8HLZ - chains E and D of the 6 polymer chains in the assembly; structure by electron microscopy, 3.50 A resolution.

== Chain E ==
Molecule: E4R
Organism: Monkeypox virus
Notes: EC 3.2.2.27
UniProt: Q5IXS4 (Q5IXS4_MONPV); residues 1-218 here = UniProt positions 1-218
Chain sequence (218 residues; each row starts with the number of its first residue):
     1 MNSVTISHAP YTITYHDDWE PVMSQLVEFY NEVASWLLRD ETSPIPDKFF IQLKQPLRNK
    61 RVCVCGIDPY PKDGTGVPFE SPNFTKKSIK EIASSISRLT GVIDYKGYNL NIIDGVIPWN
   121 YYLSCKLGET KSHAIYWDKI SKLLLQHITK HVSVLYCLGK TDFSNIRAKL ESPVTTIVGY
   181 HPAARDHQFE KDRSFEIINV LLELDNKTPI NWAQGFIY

== Chain D ==
Molecule: DNA polymerase
Organism: Monkeypox virus
Notes: EC 2.7.7.7
UniProt: A0A2L0AR76 (A0A2L0AR76_MONPV); residue numbers follow UniProt; this construct covers 1-1006
Chain sequence (1006 residues; each row starts with the number of its first residue):
     1 MDVRCINWFE SHGENRFLYL KSRCRNGETV FIRFPHYFYY VVTDEIYQSL SPPPFNARPM
    61 GKMRTIDIDE TISYNLDIKD RKCSVADMWL IEEPKKRSIQ NATMDEFFNI SWFYISNGIS
   121 PDGCYSLDEQ YLTKINNGCY HCDDPRNCFA KEIPRFDIPR SYLFLDIECH FDKKFPSVFI
   181 NPISHTSYCY IDLSGKRLLF TLINEEMLTE QEIQEAVDRG CLRIQSLMEM DYERELVLCS
   241 EIVLLRIAKQ LLELTFDYVV TFNGHNFDLR YITNRLELLT GEKIIFRSPD KKEAVHLCIY
   301 ERNQSSHKGV CGMANTTFHV NNNNGTIFFD LYSFIQKSEK LDSYKLDSIS KNAFSCMGKV
   361 LNRGVREMTF IGDDTTDAKG KADTFAKVLT TGNYVTVDED IICKVIRKDI LENGFKVVLS
   421 CPTLPNDIYK LSFGKDDIDL AQMYKDYNLN IALDMARYCI HDACLCQYLW EYYGVETKTD
   481 AGAATYVLPQ SMVFEYRAST IIKGPLLKLL LETKTILVRS ETKQKFPYEG GKVFAPKQKM
   541 FSNNVLIFDY NSLYPNVCIF GNLSPETLVG VVVSTNRLEE EINNQLLLQK YPPPRYITVH
   601 CEPRLPNLIS EIAIFDRSIE GTIPRLLRTF LAERARYKKM LKQATSSTEK AIYDSMQYTY
   661 KIVANSVYGL MGFRNSALYS YASAKSCTSI GRRMILYLES VLNGAELSNG MLRFANTLSN
   721 PFYMDDRDIN PIVKTSLPID YRFRFRSVYG DTDSVFTEID SQDVDKSIEI AKELERLINS
   781 RVLFNNFKIE FEAVYKNLIM QSKKKYTTMK YSASSNSKSV PERINKGTSE TRRDVSKFHK
   841 NMIKTYKTRL SEMLSEGRMN SNQVCIDILR SLETDLRSEF DSRSSPLELF MLSRMHHSNY
   901 KSADNPNMYL VTEYNKNNPE TIELGERYYF AYICPANVPW TKKLVNIKTY ETIIDRSFKL
   961 GSNQRIFYEV YFKRLTSEIV NLLDNKVLCI SFFQRMFGSR PTFYEA
Unresolved in the structure: 305-314, 883-887, 894-930, 940-956, 999-1006
Sequence notes: conflict F108 (Leu in A0A2L0AR76)
What the authors report for this chain:
  - catalytic residues: E168 (citing earlier work)

== How chain E and chain D interact ==
Pairs across the interface - 10 pairs, chain E then chain D:
  E32(E) - F179(D)
  E32(E) - I180(D)
  V33(E) - F179(D)  hydrophobic
  W36(E) - F179(D)
  W36(E) - L278(D)
  R39(E) - L278(D)  hydrogen bond (side chain-backbone)
  I135(E) - F179(D)
  I135(E) - N274(D)
  I135(E) - L278(D)  hydrophobic
  A168(E) - N303(D)
Interface residues without a listed pair, chain E (7 interface residues in all): Y136
Interface residues without a listed pair, chain D (7 interface residues in all): S177, L279
Interface features reported in the paper:
  - interface residues, chain E: V33(E)

== In short ==
The chain E/chain D interface involves 7 residues from each chain, with 1 hydrogen bond. The hydrogen-bonded
pair is R39(E)-L278(D). The paper reports the catalytic residue E168(D); the interface residue V33(E).
Here chain E is E4R and chain D is DNA polymerase, both from Monkeypox virus. Entry 8HLZ (F8-A22-E4 complex of
MPXV in hexameric form) was determined by electron microscopy (same publication as 8HM0).
